PDB entry 9E2Y | electron microscopy, 3.20 A resolution | chains F and 6 of the 14 polymer chains in the assembly

== Chain F ==
Molecule: Leading strand DNA template
Organism: synthetic construct
Sequence (35 nucleotides; row label = number of the first residue in the row):
    29 ATCTGCTTTGGGTGGGTGGGTGGGTTGAGGCAATT

== Chain 6 ==
Molecule: DNA replication licensing factor MCM6
Organism: Saccharomyces cerevisiae W303
Notes: EC 3.6.4.12
UniProtKB: P53091 (MCM6_YEAST); numbering as in UniProt (aligned over 1-1017)
Amino-acid sequence (1017 residues; row label = number of the first residue in the row):
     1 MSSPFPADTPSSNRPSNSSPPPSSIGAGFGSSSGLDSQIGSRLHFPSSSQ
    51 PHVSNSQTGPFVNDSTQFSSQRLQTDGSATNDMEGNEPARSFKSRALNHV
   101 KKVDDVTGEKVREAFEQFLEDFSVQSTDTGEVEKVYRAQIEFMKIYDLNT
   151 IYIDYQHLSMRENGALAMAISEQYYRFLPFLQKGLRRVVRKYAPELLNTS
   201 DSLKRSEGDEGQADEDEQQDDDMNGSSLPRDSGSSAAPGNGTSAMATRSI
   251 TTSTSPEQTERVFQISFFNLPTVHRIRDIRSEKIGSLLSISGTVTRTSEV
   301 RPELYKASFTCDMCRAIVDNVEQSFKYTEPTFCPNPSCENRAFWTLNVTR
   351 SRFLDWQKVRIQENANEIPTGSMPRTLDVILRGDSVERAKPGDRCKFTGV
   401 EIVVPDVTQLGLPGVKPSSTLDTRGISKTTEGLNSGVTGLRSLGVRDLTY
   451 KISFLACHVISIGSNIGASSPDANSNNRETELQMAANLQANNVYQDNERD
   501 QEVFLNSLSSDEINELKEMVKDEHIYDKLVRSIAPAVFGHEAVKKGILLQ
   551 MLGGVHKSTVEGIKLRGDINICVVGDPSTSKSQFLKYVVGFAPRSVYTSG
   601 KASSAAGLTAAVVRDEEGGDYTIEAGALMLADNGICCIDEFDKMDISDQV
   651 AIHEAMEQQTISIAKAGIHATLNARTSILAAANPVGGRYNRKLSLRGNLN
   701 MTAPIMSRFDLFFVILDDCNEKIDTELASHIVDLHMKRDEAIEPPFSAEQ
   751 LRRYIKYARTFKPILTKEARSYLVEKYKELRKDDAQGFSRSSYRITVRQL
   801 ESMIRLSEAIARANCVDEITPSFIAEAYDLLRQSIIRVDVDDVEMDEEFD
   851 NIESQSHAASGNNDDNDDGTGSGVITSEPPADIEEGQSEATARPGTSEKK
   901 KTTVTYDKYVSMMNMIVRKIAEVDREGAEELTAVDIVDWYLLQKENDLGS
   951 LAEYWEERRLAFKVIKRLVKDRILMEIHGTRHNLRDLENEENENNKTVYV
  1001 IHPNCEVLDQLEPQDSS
Unresolved in the structure: 1-90, 125-131, 201-251, 419-428, 464-499, 786-792, 836-1017
Bound ions: Zn2+: Cys-311, Cys-314, Cys-333, Cys-338; Mg2+: Ser-582 (together with ATP)
Ligand contacts:
  - ADP (adenosine-5'-diphosphate): Leu-565, Glu-657, Gln-658, Arg-708, Val-797, Arg-798, Glu-801
  - ATP: Ala-536, Val-537, Phe-538, His-540, Asp-576, Pro-577, Ser-578, Thr-579, Ser-580, Lys-581, Ser-582, Gln-583, Asp-639, Asn-683, Leu-727, His-730, Ile-731
Curated features (UniProtKB/Swiss-Prot):
  - motif: Ser-707 to Asp-710 (Arginine finger)
  - binding site (ATP): Gly-575 to Ser-582
  - modified residue: Ser-78 (Phosphoserine), Ser-249 (Phosphoserine), Ser-372 (Phosphoserine), Thr-766 (Phosphothreonine)
  - mutagenesis: Lys-581 (K581A: Loss of MCM2-7 complex helicase activity)

== Chain F / chain 6 interface ==
Contacting residue pairs (14):
  DT35(F) / Lys-416(6)  salt bridge to the phosphate
  DT36(F) / Lys-416(6)  salt bridge to the phosphate
  DT49(F) / Arg-296(6)  base contact
  DT49(F) / Arg-360(6)  hydrogen bond to the base
  DC59(F) / Tyr-621(6)  phosphate contact
  DC59(F) / Ala-666(6)  phosphate contact
  DA60(F) / Val-612(6)  phosphate contact
  DA60(F) / Tyr-621(6)  hydrogen bond to the sugar
  DA60(F) / Lys-665(6)  phosphate contact
  DA60(F) / Ala-666(6)  hydrogen bond to the phosphate
  DA61(F) / Ala-611(6)  phosphate contact
  DA61(F) / Val-612(6)  hydrogen bond to the phosphate
  DA61(F) / Lys-665(6)  salt bridge to the phosphate
  DT62(F) / Ala-605(6)  phosphate contact

== Overview ==
The interface between chain F and chain 6 involves 7 residues on one side and 9 on the other, with 4 hydrogen
bonds and 3 salt bridges. Among the polar pairs are DT49(F)/Arg-360(6), DA60(F)/Tyr-621(6) and
DA60(F)/Ala-666(6). Chain 6 binds ADP and ATP.
Here chain F is Leading strand DNA template (synthetic construct) and chain 6 is DNA replication licensing
factor MCM6 (Saccharomyces cerevisiae W303). Entry 9E2Y (Cryo-EM structure of yeast CMG helicase stalled at
G4-containing DNA template, state 3) was determined by electron microscopy, deposited together with 9E2W, 9E2Z
and 9E2X.
